Entry 5FHS (X-ray diffraction, 2.70 A resolution); this record covers chains H and Z of the 28 polymer chains in the assembly.

Chain H:
Name: Proteasome subunit beta type-2
Organism: Saccharomyces cerevisiae (strain ATCC 204508 / S288c)
Notes: EC 3.4.25.1
Reference sequence: P25043 (PSB2_YEAST); residues 1-232 here correspond to UniProt positions 30-261 (UniProt number = residue number + 29)
Amino-acid sequence (232 residues; numbered 1 to 232; the number before each row is that of its first residue):
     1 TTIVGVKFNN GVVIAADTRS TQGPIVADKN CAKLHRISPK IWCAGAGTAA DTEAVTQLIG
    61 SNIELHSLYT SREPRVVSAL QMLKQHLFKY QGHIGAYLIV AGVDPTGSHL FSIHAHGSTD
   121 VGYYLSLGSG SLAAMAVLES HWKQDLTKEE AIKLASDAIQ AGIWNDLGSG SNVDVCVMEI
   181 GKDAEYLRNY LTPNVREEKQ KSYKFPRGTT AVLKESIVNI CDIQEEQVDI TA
Not modelled in the structure: 223-232
UniProt features mapped onto this chain:
  - active site: T1 (Nucleophile)
Glycans and other covalent adducts: CARFILZOMIB, bound form (3BV) linked to T1
Small-molecule neighbours:
  - CARFILZOMIB, bound form (3BV; N-{(2S)-2-[(morpholin-4-ylacetyl)amino]-4-phenylbutanoyl}-L-leucyl-N-[(2R,3S,4S)-1,3-dihydroxy-2,6-dimethylheptan-4-yl]-L-phenylalaninamide), molecule 1: R19, S20, T21, Q22, A27, C31, K33, G45, A46, G47, T48, A49, T52, S129, G168
  - CARFILZOMIB, bound form (3BV), molecule 2: H114, H116, S118, D120
From the paper describing this entry:
  - catalytic residues: T1

Chain Z:
Name: Proteasome subunit beta type-6
Organism: Saccharomyces cerevisiae (strain ATCC 204508 / S288c)
Notes: EC 3.4.25.1
Reference sequence: P23724 (PSB6_YEAST); residues 1-222 here correspond to UniProt positions 20-241 (UniProt number = residue number + 19)
Amino-acid sequence (222 residues; numbered 1 to 222; the number before each row is that of its first residue):
     1 QFNPYGDNGG TILGIAGEDF AVLAGDTRNI TDYSINSRYE PKVFDCGDNI VMSANGFAAD
    61 GDALVKRFKN SVKWYHFDHN DKKLSINSAA RNIQHLLYGK RFFPYYVHTI IAGLDEDGKG
   121 AVYSFDPVGS YEREQCRAGG AAASLIMPFL DNQVNFKNQY EPGTNGKVKK PLKYLSVEEV
   181 IKLVRDSFTS ATERHIQVGD GLEILIVTKD GVRKEFYELK RD
Metal / ion sites: Mg2+: T192, V198

Chain H / chain Z interface:
Contacting residue pairs - 57 pairs, chain H then chain Z:
  R19(H) with I196(Z); D222(Z), salt bridge
  P24(H) with R194(Z); H195(Z); I196(Z), hydrogen bond (backbone-backbone)
  I25(H) with R194(Z); H195(Z)
  V26(H) with E193(Z); R194(Z), hydrogen bond (backbone-side chain); I196(Z), hydrophobic
  A27(H) with R194(Z), hydrogen bond (backbone-side chain)
  K29(H) with E193(Z), salt bridge; R194(Z)
  I163(H) with D222(Z)
  W164(H) with I35(Z); R38(Z), hydrogen bond (backbone-side chain); R221(Z); D222(Z)
  N165(H) with Y33(Z); R38(Z)
  D166(H) with Y33(Z); D222(Z)
  L167(H) with R28(Z); I30(Z), hydrophobic; D32(Z); Y33(Z), hydrogen bond (backbone-backbone); I35(Z), hydrophobic; I196(Z)
  G168(H) with Y33(Z)
  S169(H) with D222(Z)
  G170(H) with D222(Z)
  S171(H) with D222(Z), hydrogen bond (backbone-side chain)
  N194(H) with K220(Z), hydrogen bond (backbone-side chain); D222(Z)
  R196(H) with T189(Z), hydrogen bond; S190(Z), hydrogen bond; E193(Z)
  E197(H) with R185(Z), salt bridge
  K199(H) with D186(Z)
  Q200(H) with K182(Z); R185(Z), hydrogen bond; D186(Z), hydrogen bond (backbone-side chain)
  K201(H) with E179(Z); D186(Z)
  Y203(H) with F149(Z); Q153(Z); L183(Z); D186(Z), hydrogen bond
  F205(H) with N152(Z); Q153(Z); Q159(Z)
  R207(H) with P162(Z)
  G208(H) with P162(Z)
  T209(H) with Q159(Z); Y160(Z), hydrogen bond (backbone-backbone)
  A211(H) with Y160(Z), hydrophobic; G166(Z)
Also at the interface, not in a pair above, chain H (32 interface residues in all): T21, G23, D28, S129, P206
Also at the interface, not in a pair above, chain Z (33 interface residues in all): S34, L145, N158, E161, G163, E218

In short:
Chain H and chain Z form an interface of 32 and 33 residues respectively; the contacts include 13 hydrogen
bonds and 3 salt bridges. Polar pairs include R19(H)-D222(Z), K29(H)-E193(Z) and E197(H)-R185(Z). Chain H
binds CARFILZOMIB, bound form. Covalently linked CARFILZOMIB, bound form: at T1(H). From the paper: the
catalytic residue T1(H).
Here chain H is Proteasome subunit beta type-2 and chain Z is Proteasome subunit beta type-6, both from
Saccharomyces cerevisiae (strain ATCC 204508 / S288c). Entry 5FHS (Yeast 20S proteasome beta5-K33A mutant
(propeptide expressed in trans) in complex with Carfilzomib) was determined by X-ray diffraction together with
5CZ4, 5CZ5, 5CZ6, 5CZ7, 5CZ8, 5CZ9 and 16 further entries from the same study.
